PDB entry 1Z1G | X-ray diffraction, 4.40 A resolution (low resolution: residue-level contacts below are approximate; hydrogen-bond / salt-bridge calls are withheld) | chains F and A of the 12 polymer chains in the assembly

== Chain F ==
Molecule: 25-nt DNA strand
Sequence (25 nucleotides; numbered 1 to 25; the number before each row is that of its first residue):
     1 GGTATTTTGACTGATAGTGACCTGT

== Chain A ==
Molecule: Integrase
Source organism: Enterobacteria phage lambda
Reference sequence: P03700 (VINT_LAMBD); residues 1-356 here = UniProt positions 1-356
Sequence (356 residues; numbered 1 to 356; the number before each row is that of its first residue):
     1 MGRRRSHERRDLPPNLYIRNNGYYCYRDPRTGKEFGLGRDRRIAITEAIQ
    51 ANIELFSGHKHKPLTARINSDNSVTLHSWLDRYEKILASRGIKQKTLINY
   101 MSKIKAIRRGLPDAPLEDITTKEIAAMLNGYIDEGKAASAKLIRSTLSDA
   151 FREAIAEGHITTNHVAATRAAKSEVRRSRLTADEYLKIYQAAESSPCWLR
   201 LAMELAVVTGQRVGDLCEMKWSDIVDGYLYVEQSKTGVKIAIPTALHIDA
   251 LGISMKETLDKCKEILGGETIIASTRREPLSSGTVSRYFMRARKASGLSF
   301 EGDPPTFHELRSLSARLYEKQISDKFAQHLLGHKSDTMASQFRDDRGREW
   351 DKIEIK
Disordered / not traced: 1-7
Modified positions: Mse-1 (selenomethionine); Mse-101, Mse-127, Mse-203, Mse-219, Mse-255, Mse-290, Mse-338 (selenomethionine; parent Met)
Construct notes: modified residue (1, 101, 127, 203, 219, 255, 290, 338); engineered mutation Phe-342 (Tyr in P03700)
UniProt features mapped onto this chain:
  - active site: Arg-212, Lys-235, His-308, Arg-311, His-333
  - mutagenesis: Glu-47 (E47A: Complete loss of interaction with the integrase)
Reported in the primary citation:
  - binding site for the 25-nt DNA strand (chain F): Asn-15, Asn-20
  - binding site for the 25-nt DNA strand: Glu-34, Gly-36
  - specificity-determining residues: Tyr-17, Arg-27
  - mutagenesis - Y342F: abolished catalytic activity (citing earlier work)

== Chain F / chain A interface ==
Pairs across the interface (15):
  DT6(F) / Arg-27(A)
  DT6(F) / Pro-29(A)
  DT7(F) / Arg-10(A)
  DT7(F) / Leu-12(A)
  DT7(F) / Pro-14(A)
  DT7(F) / Asn-15(A)
  DT7(F) / Tyr-17(A)
  DT8(F) / Arg-10(A)
  DT8(F) / Leu-12(A)
  DT8(F) / Tyr-17(A)
  DG9(F) / Ile-18(A)
  DG9(F) / Arg-19(A)
  DG9(F) / Asn-20(A)
  DA10(F) / Arg-19(A)
  DA10(F) / Asn-20(A)
Also at the interface, not in a pair above, chain F (7 interface residues in all): DT5, DC11
Also at the interface, not in a pair above, chain A (12 interface residues in all): Pro-13, Leu-16

== Overview ==
The interface between chain F and chain A involves 7 residues on one side and 12 on the other. UniProt lists 5
active-site residues and one mutagenesis site on chain A. From the paper: a binding site for the 25-nt DNA
strand (chain F) at Asn-15(A) and Asn-20(A); Y342F of chain A abolishes catalytic activity.
Chain F is a 25-nt DNA strand and chain A is Integrase (Enterobacteria phage lambda); the structure, Crystal
structure of a lambda integrase tetramer bound to a Holliday junction, was determined by X-ray diffraction
(same publication as 1Z19 and 1Z1B).
